PDB entry 5WNS | X-ray diffraction, 3.50 A resolution | chains A and Q of the 21 polymer chains in the assembly

# Chain A
Molecule: 16S Ribosomal RNA rRNA
Organism: Thermus thermophilus HB8
Sequence (1522 nucleotides; each row starts with the number of its first residue; note: 42 numbers in that range are skipped by the numbering (no residue carries them; nothing is unmodelled there); a row labelled like 190A-190L holds insertion residues (190A, then the next letters in order); numbering starts at 0):
     0 UUUGUUGGAGAGUUUGAUCCUGGCUCAGGGUGAACGCUGGCGGCGUGCCU
    50 AAGACAUGCAAGUCGUGCGGG
    73 CCGCGGGGUUUU
    88 ACUCCG
    95 UGGUC
   101 AGCGGCGGACGGGUGAGUAACGCGUGGGU
  129A G
   130 ACCUACCCGGAAGAGGGGGACAACCCGGGGAAACUCGGGCUAAUCCCCCA
   180 UGUGGACCCGC
190A-190L CCCUUGGGGUGU
   191 GUCCAAAGGGCUUU
   216 GCCCGCUUCCGGAUGGGCCCGCGUCCCAUCAGCUAGUUGGUGGGGUAAUG
   266 GCCCACCAAGGCGACGACGGGUAGCCGGUCUGAGAGGAUGGCCGGCCACA
   316 GGGGCACUGAGACACGGGCCCCACUCCUACGGGAGGCAGCAGUUAGGAAU
   366 CUUCCGCAAUGGGCGCAAGCCUGACGGAGCGACGCCGCUUGGAGGAAGAA
   416 GCCCUUCGGGGUGUAAACUCCUGAA
   442 CCCGGGACGAAACCCCCGACGA
   474 GGGGACUGACGGUACCGGG
   494 GUAAUAGCGCCGGCCAACUCCGUGCCAGCAGCCGCGGUAAUACGGAGGGC
   544 GCGAGCGUUACCCGGAUUCACUGGGCGUAAAGGGCGUGUAGGCGGCCUGG
   594 GGCGUCCCAUGUGAAAGACCACGGCUCAACCGUGGGGGAGCGUGGGAUAC
   644 GCUCAGGCUAGACGGUGGGAGAGGGUGGUGGAAUUCCCGGAGUAGCGGUG
   694 AAAUGCGCAGAUACCGGGAGGAACGCCGAUGGCGAAGGCAGCCACCUGGU
   744 CCACCCGUGACGCUGAGGCGCGAAAGCGUGGGGAGCAAACCGGAUUAGAU
   794 ACCCGGGUAGUCCACGCCCUAAACGAUGCGCGCUAGGUCUCUGGGUCU
   848 CCUGGGGGCCGAAGCUAACGCGUUAAGCGCGCCGCCUGGGGAGUACGGCC
   898 GCAAGGCUGAAACUCAAAGGAAUUGACGGGGGCCCGCACAAGCGGUGGAG
   948 CAUGUGGUUUAAUUCGAAGXAACGCGAAGAACCUUACCAGGCCUUGACAU
   998 GCUAGG
 1003A G
  1004 AACCCGGGUGAAAGCCUGGGGUGCCCC
1030A-1030D GCGA
  1031 GGGGAGCCCUAGCACAGGUGCUGCAUGGCCGUCGUCAGCUCGUGCCGUGA
  1081 GGUGUUGGGUUAAGUCCCGCAACGAGCGCAACCCCCGCCGUUAGUUGCCA
  1131 GCGGUUCGGCCGGGCACUCUAACGGGACUGCCCGCGAAA
  1171 GCGGGAGGAAGGAGGGGACGACGUCUGGUCAGCAUGGCCCUUACGGCCUG
  1221 GGCGACACACGUGCUACAAUGCCCACUACAAAGCGAUGCCACCCGGCAAC
  1271 GGGGAGCUAAUCGCAAAAAGGUGGGCCCAGUUCGGAUUGGGGUCUGCAAC
  1321 CCGACCCCAUGAAGCCGGAAUCGCUAGUAAUCGCGGAUCAG
 1361A C
  1362 CAUGCCGCGGUGAAUACGUUCCCGGGCCUUGUACACACXGCCXGUXACGC
  1412 CAUGGGAGCGGGCUCUACCCGAAGUCGCCGGG
  1446 AGCCUACGGG
  1459 CAGGCGCCGAGGGUAGGGCCCGUGACUGGGGCGAAGUCGUAACAAGGUAG
  1509 CUGUACCGGAAGGUGCGGCUGGAUCCACUCCUUUCU
Unresolved in the structure: 0-4, 1534-1538
Sequence notes: conflict C1534 (A132811 in 55771382), A1535 (C132812 in 55771382)
Modified residues: PSU (pseudouridine-5'-monophosphate) at position 516, 7MG (7N-methyl-8-hydroguanosine-5'-monophosphate) at position 527, M2G (N2-dimethylguanosine-5'-monophosphate) at position 966, 5MC (5-methylcytidine-5'-monophosphate) at position 967, 2MG (2N-methylguanosine-5'-monophosphate) at position 1207, 5MC (5-methylcytidine-5'-monophosphate) at position 1400, 4OC (4n,o2'-methylcytidine-5'-monophosphate) at position 1402, 5MC (5-methylcytidine-5'-monophosphate) at position 1404, 5MC (5-methylcytidine-5'-monophosphate) at position 1407, UR3 (3-methyluridine-5'-monophoshate) at position 1498, MA6 (6N-dimethyladenosine-5'-monophoshate) at position 1518, MA6 (6N-dimethyladenosine-5'-monophoshate) at position 1519, PSU (pseudouridine-5'-monophosphate) at position 1540, PSU (pseudouridine-5'-monophosphate) at position 1541
Glycans and other covalent adducts: covalent link U82-5MC_1400

# Chain Q
Molecule: 30S ribosomal protein S17
Organism: Thermus thermophilus (strain HB8 / ATCC 27634 / DSM 579)
Reference sequence: P24321 (RS17_THETH); residue numbers follow UniProt; this construct covers 2-100
Amino-acid sequence (99 residues; each row starts with the number of its first residue):
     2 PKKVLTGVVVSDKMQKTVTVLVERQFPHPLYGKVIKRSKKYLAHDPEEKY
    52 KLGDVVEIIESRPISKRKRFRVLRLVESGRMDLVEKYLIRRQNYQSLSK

# Chain A / chain Q interface
Pairs across the interface - 90 pairs, chain A then chain Q:
  G127(A) - Pro2(Q)  hydrogen bond to the sugar
  G127(A) - Glu61(Q)  hydrogen bond to the base
  G128(A) - Pro2(Q)  sugar contact
  G128(A) - Lys3(Q)  hydrogen bond to the phosphate
  G128(A) - Glu61(Q)  sugar contact
  U129(A) - Lys3(Q)  salt bridge to the phosphate
  A130(A) - Arg63(Q)  salt bridge to the phosphate
  U190E(A) - Ser62(Q)  base contact
  U190E(A) - Arg63(Q)  hydrogen bond to the base
  U190E(A) - Arg72(Q)  hydrogen bond to the base
  G190F(A) - Arg63(Q)  base contact
  C234(A) - Pro64(Q)  sugar contact
  C234(A) - Arg70(Q)  hydrogen bond to the phosphate
  C235(A) - Glu61(Q)  sugar contact
  C235(A) - Arg70(Q)  salt bridge to the phosphate
  C235(A) - Phe71(Q)  sugar contact
  G236(A) - Lys4(Q)  sugar contact
  G236(A) - Lys40(Q)  salt bridge to the phosphate
  G236(A) - Tyr42(Q)  hydrogen bond to the phosphate
  C237(A) - Arg25(Q)  hydrogen bond to the phosphate
  C237(A) - Lys40(Q)  salt bridge to the phosphate
  C237(A) - Tyr42(Q)  phosphate contact
  G238(A) - Arg25(Q)  salt bridge to the phosphate
  A246(A) - Leu98(Q)  hydrogen bond to the sugar
  A246(A) - Ser99(Q)  sugar contact
  G247(A) - Ser99(Q)  phosphate contact
  G247(A) - Lys100(Q)  salt bridge to the phosphate
  U252(A) - Lys67(Q)  salt bridge to the phosphate
  U253(A) - Met15(Q)  sugar contact
  U253(A) - Lys67(Q)  salt bridge to the phosphate
  G254(A) - Met15(Q)  sugar contact
  G254(A) - Gln16(Q)  hydrogen bond to the sugar
  G254(A) - Thr18(Q)  hydrogen bond to the phosphate
  G254(A) - Leu43(Q)  phosphate contact
  G254(A) - Ser66(Q)  hydrogen bond to the phosphate
  G254(A) - Lys67(Q)  phosphate contact
  G254(A) - Arg68(Q)  phosphate contact
  G254(A) - Lys69(Q)  phosphate contact
  G255(A) - Gln16(Q)  hydrogen bond to the sugar
  G255(A) - Lys17(Q)  hydrogen bond to the phosphate
  G255(A) - Ile65(Q)  phosphate contact
  G255(A) - Ser66(Q)  phosphate contact
  G255(A) - Lys69(Q)  salt bridge to the phosphate
  U256(A) - Lys17(Q)  salt bridge to the phosphate
  U264(A) - Arg63(Q)  sugar contact
  U264(A) - Pro64(Q)  hydrogen bond to the sugar
  G265(A) - Pro64(Q)  sugar contact
  G265(A) - Ile65(Q)  sugar contact
  G265(A) - Ser66(Q)  sugar contact
  G265(A) - Lys67(Q)  hydrogen bond to the sugar
  G266(A) - Ser66(Q)  phosphate contact
  C267(A) - Lys67(Q)  salt bridge to the phosphate
  A273(A) - Gln16(Q)  sugar contact
  G275(A) - Lys14(Q)  salt bridge to the phosphate
  G275(A) - Met15(Q)  sugar contact
  G276(A) - Ser12(Q)  hydrogen bond to the phosphate
  G276(A) - Met15(Q)  phosphate contact
  G276(A) - Thr20(Q)  phosphate contact
  G276(A) - Arg68(Q)  hydrogen bond to the phosphate
  C277(A) - Lys41(Q)  salt bridge to the phosphate
  C277(A) - Arg68(Q)  salt bridge to the phosphate
  G278(A) - Lys41(Q)  salt bridge to the phosphate
  G278(A) - Arg92(Q)  base contact
  G278(A) - Tyr95(Q)  base contact
  A279(A) - Tyr95(Q)  hydrogen bond to the phosphate
  A279(A) - Leu98(Q)  base contact
  C280(A) - Arg38(Q)  hydrogen bond to the sugar
  C280(A) - Ser39(Q)  hydrogen bond to the base
  C280(A) - Arg91(Q)  base contact
  G301(A) - Leu31(Q)  sugar contact
  C564(A) - Leu31(Q)  base contact
  C564(A) - Tyr32(Q)  sugar contact
  U582(A) - Ile90(Q)  sugar contact
  U582(A) - Asn94(Q)  hydrogen bond to the sugar
  A583(A) - Ile90(Q)  sugar contact
  A583(A) - Arg91(Q)  hydrogen bond to the phosphate
  A583(A) - Asn94(Q)  hydrogen bond to the sugar
  G584(A) - Lys87(Q)  salt bridge to the phosphate
  G584(A) - Arg91(Q)  salt bridge to the phosphate
  G585(A) - Lys34(Q)  hydrogen bond to the phosphate
  G635(A) - Pro2(Q)  sugar contact
  U636(A) - Pro2(Q)  phosphate contact
  A759(A) - Asn94(Q)  base contact
  G760(A) - Asn94(Q)  base contact
  G760(A) - Ser97(Q)  sugar contact
  G760(A) - Leu98(Q)  sugar contact
  G761(A) - Ser97(Q)  sugar contact
  C879(A) - Lys34(Q)  salt bridge to the phosphate
  G895(A) - Lys100(Q)  phosphate contact
  C896(A) - Lys100(Q)  salt bridge to the phosphate
Interface residues without a listed pair, chain A (51 interface residues in all): G129A, C272, A300, C586, G597, U598, G644, C647
Interface residues without a listed pair, chain Q (48 interface residues in all): Gln26, Phe27, Pro28, Val35, Lys37, Arg81

# Overview
51 residues of chain A and 48 residues of chain Q are in contact, with 25 hydrogen bonds and 20 salt bridges.
Among the polar pairs are G127(A)-Glu61(Q), U190E(A)-Arg63(Q) and U190E(A)-Arg72(Q).
Chain A is 16S Ribosomal RNA rRNA (Thermus thermophilus HB8) and chain Q is 30S ribosomal protein S17 (Thermus
thermophilus (strain HB8 / ATCC 27634 / DSM 579)); the structure, Crystal Structure of 30S ribosomal subunit
from Thermus thermophilus, was determined by X-ray diffraction, deposited together with 5WNP, 5WNQ, 5WNR,
5WNT, 5WNU and 5WNV.
